PDB entry 3A06 | X-ray diffraction, 2.00 A resolution | chains A and B

[Chain A (and B)]
Molecule: 1-deoxy-D-xylulose 5-phosphate reductoisomerase
Source organism: Thermotoga maritima
Notes: EC 1.1.1.267; chain B of this document is another copy of the same molecule, construct and numbering; everything in this record applies to it too
UniProt: Q9WZZ1 (DXR_THEMA); residue numbers follow UniProt; this construct covers 1-376
Chain sequence (376 residues; row label = number of the first residue in the row):
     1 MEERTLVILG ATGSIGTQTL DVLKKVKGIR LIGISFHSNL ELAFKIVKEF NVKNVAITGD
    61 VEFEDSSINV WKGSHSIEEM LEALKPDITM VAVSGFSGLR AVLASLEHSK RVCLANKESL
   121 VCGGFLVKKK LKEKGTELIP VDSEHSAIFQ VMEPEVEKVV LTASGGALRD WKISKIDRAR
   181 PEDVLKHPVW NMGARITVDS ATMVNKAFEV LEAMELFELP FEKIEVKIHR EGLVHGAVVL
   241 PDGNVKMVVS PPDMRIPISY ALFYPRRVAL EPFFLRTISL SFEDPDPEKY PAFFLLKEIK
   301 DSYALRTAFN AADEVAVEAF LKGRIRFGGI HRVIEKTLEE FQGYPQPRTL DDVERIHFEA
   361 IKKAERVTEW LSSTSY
Unresolved in the structure: 1-2, 373-376 (chain B: 1, 375-376)
Bound ions: Mg2+: Asp-142, Glu-144, Glu-209
Residues lining bound ligands:
  - fosmidomycin (FOM; 3-[formyl(hydroxy)amino]propylphosphonic acid): Glu-144, Thr-162, Ala-163, Ser-164, Gly-165, His-187, Trp-190, Met-192, Ser-200, Asn-205, Lys-206
  - NADPH (NDP; NADPH dihydro-nicotinamide-adenine-dinucleotide phosphate), molecule 1: Gly-10, Ala-11, Thr-12, Gly-13, Ser-14, Ile-15, Phe-36, His-37, Ser-38, Asn-39, Thr-58, Ala-92, Val-93, Ser-94, Ser-97, Ala-115, Asn-116, Lys-117, Glu-118, Asp-142, Met-192, Gly-193, Ile-196, Met-254
  - NADPH (NDP), molecule 2: Leu-23, Lys-24, Ile-29, Arg-30, Leu-31, Glu-49, Phe-50
Curated features (UniProtKB/Swiss-Prot):
  - binding site (NADPH): Thr-12, Gly-13, Ser-14, Ile-15, Asn-39, Asn-116, Glu-118, Gly-193
  - binding site (1-deoxy-D-xylulose 5-phosphate): Lys-117, Ser-143, Glu-144, Ser-164, His-187, Ser-200, Asn-205, Lys-206, Glu-209
  - binding site (Mn(2+)): Asp-142, Glu-144, Glu-209

[How chain A and chain B interact]
Pairs across the interface (88; chain A residue first):
  Gln-150(A) / Asn-244(B)
  Glu-153(A) / Arg-267(B)  salt bridge
  Glu-155(A) / Arg-266(B)
  Glu-155(A) / Arg-267(B)  hydrogen bond (side chain-backbone)
  Glu-157(A) / Pro-272(B)
  Glu-157(A) / Phe-274(B)
  Val-160(A) / Leu-275(B)  hydrophobic
  Ala-237(A) / Leu-275(B)  hydrophobic
  Val-239(A) / Phe-273(B)
  Leu-240(A) / Arg-267(B)
  Pro-241(A) / Arg-267(B)
  Pro-241(A) / Val-268(B)
  Pro-241(A) / Ala-269(B)
  Pro-241(A) / Leu-270(B)  hydrogen bond (backbone-backbone)
  Asp-242(A) / Ile-256(B)
  Asp-242(A) / Arg-267(B)  salt bridge
  Asp-242(A) / Val-268(B)  hydrogen bond (backbone-backbone)
  Asp-242(A) / Leu-270(B)
  Gly-243(A) / Val-249(B)
  Gly-243(A) / Ser-250(B)
  Gly-243(A) / Pro-251(B)
  Gly-243(A) / Glu-271(B)
  Gly-243(A) / Phe-273(B)
  Asn-244(A) / Gln-150(B)
  Asn-244(A) / Val-248(B)
  Asn-244(A) / Val-249(B)
  Asn-244(A) / Ser-250(B)
  Asn-244(A) / Ile-256(B)
  Asn-244(A) / Arg-267(B)  hydrogen bond
  Val-245(A) / Met-247(B)
  Val-245(A) / Val-248(B)
  Val-245(A) / Val-249(B)  hydrogen bond (backbone-backbone)
  Val-245(A) / Phe-273(B)  hydrophobic
  Val-245(A) / Leu-275(B)  hydrophobic
  Lys-246(A) / Met-247(B)
  Met-247(A) / Val-245(B)
  Met-247(A) / Lys-246(B)
  Met-247(A) / Met-247(B)  hydrogen bond (backbone-backbone)
  Val-248(A) / Asn-244(B)
  Val-248(A) / Val-245(B)
  Val-249(A) / Gly-243(B)
  Val-249(A) / Asn-244(B)
  Val-249(A) / Val-245(B)  hydrogen bond (backbone-backbone)
  Ser-250(A) / Gly-243(B)
  Ser-250(A) / Asn-244(B)
  Pro-251(A) / Gly-243(B)
  Ile-256(A) / Asp-242(B)
  Ile-256(A) / Asn-244(B)
  Arg-266(A) / Glu-155(B)  salt bridge
  Arg-267(A) / Glu-153(B)  salt bridge
  Arg-267(A) / Glu-155(B)  hydrogen bond (backbone-side chain)
  Arg-267(A) / Leu-240(B)
  Arg-267(A) / Pro-241(B)
  Arg-267(A) / Asp-242(B)  salt bridge
  Arg-267(A) / Asn-244(B)  hydrogen bond
  Val-268(A) / Pro-241(B)
  Val-268(A) / Asp-242(B)  hydrogen bond (backbone-backbone)
  Ala-269(A) / Pro-241(B)
  Leu-270(A) / Pro-241(B)  hydrogen bond (backbone-backbone)
  Leu-270(A) / Asp-242(B)
  Glu-271(A) / Pro-241(B)
  Glu-271(A) / Gly-243(B)
  Pro-272(A) / Glu-157(B)
  Pro-272(A) / Leu-240(B)
  Phe-273(A) / Val-239(B)
  Phe-273(A) / Gly-243(B)
  Phe-273(A) / Val-245(B)
  Phe-274(A) / Glu-225(B)
  Leu-275(A) / Val-160(B)  hydrophobic
  Leu-275(A) / Val-245(B)  hydrophobic
  Leu-275(A) / Met-247(B)  hydrophobic
  Leu-275(A) / Phe-282(B)  hydrophobic
  Arg-276(A) / Leu-280(B)
  Arg-276(A) / Phe-282(B)
  Thr-277(A) / Leu-280(B)
  Thr-277(A) / Ser-281(B)
  Thr-277(A) / Phe-282(B)  hydrogen bond (side chain-backbone)
  Thr-277(A) / Glu-283(B)  hydrogen bond
  Ile-278(A) / Ser-279(B)  hydrogen bond (backbone-side chain)
  Ile-278(A) / Leu-280(B)  hydrogen bond (backbone-backbone)
  Ser-279(A) / Ile-278(B)
  Leu-280(A) / Arg-276(B)
  Leu-280(A) / Thr-277(B)
  Leu-280(A) / Ile-278(B)  hydrogen bond (backbone-backbone)
  Leu-280(A) / Leu-280(B)  hydrophobic
  Ser-281(A) / Thr-277(B)
  Phe-282(A) / Arg-276(B)
  Phe-282(A) / Thr-277(B)  hydrogen bond (backbone-side chain)
Also at the interface, not in a pair above, chain A (41 interface residues in all): Val-151, Ser-259, Tyr-260, Pro-265
Also at the interface, not in a pair above, chain B (44 interface residues in all): Val-151, Lys-158, Lys-227, Ala-237, Tyr-260, Pro-265

[Summary]
41 residues of chain A and 44 residues of chain B are in contact; the contacts include 17 hydrogen bonds and 5
salt bridges. Among the polar pairs are Glu-153(A)/Arg-267(B), Asp-242(A)/Arg-267(B) and
Arg-266(A)/Glu-155(B). Bound to chain A: NADPH and fosmidomycin.
Chain A and chain B are both 1-deoxy-D-xylulose 5-phosphate reductoisomerase (Thermotoga maritima); the
structure, Crystal structure of DXR from Thermooga maritia, in complex with fosmidomycin and NADPH, was
determined by X-ray diffraction, deposited together with 3A14.
